Entry 5LQ6 (X-ray diffraction, 1.48 A resolution); this record covers chain A.

Chain A:
Name: Virulence protein vsdE
Source organism: Salmonella enterica
Reference sequence: P0A2N2 (VSDE_SALTY); residues 1-216 here = UniProt positions 1-216
Chain sequence (219 residues; row label = number of the first residue in the row; numbers below 1 keep their minus sign (Gly-2 is residue -2)):
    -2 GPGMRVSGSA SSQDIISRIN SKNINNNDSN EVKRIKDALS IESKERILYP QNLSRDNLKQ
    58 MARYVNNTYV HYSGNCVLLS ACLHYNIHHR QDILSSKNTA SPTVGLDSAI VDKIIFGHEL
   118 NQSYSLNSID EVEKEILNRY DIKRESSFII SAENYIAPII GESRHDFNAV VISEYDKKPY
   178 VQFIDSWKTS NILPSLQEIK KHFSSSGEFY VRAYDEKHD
Disordered / not traced: -2 to 7, 40-44, 64-71, 95-102, 213-216
Differences from the reference sequence: expression tag (-2 to 0); engineered mutation Ser37 (Cys in P0A2N2), Ser122 (Cys in P0A2N2), Ser160 (Cys in P0A2N2), Ser170 (Cys in P0A2N2)
Reported in the primary citation:
  - catalytic residues: Cys73, His162, Asp182
  - mutagenesis - C73A: abolished catalytic activity
  - mutagenesis - C73A: abolished signaling
  - mutagenesis - C73A: abolished growth in response to virulence in mouse
  - mutagenesis - R161G: unchanged signaling
  - mutagenesis - R161G: increased catalytic activity
  - specificity-determining residues: Arg161

Overview:
The paper reports catalytic residues Cys73, His162 and Asp182; C73A abolishes catalytic activity.
Chain A is Virulence protein vsdE (Salmonella enterica); the structure, Salmonella effector SpvD - R161
variant, was determined by X-ray diffraction, deposited together with 5LQ7.
